PDB entry 8UZT | X-ray diffraction, 1.90 A resolution | chains C and D of the 5 polymer chains in the assembly

[Chain C (and D)]
Name: Single-stranded DNA-binding protein, mitochondrial
Source organism: Homo sapiens
Notes: chain D of this document is another copy of the same molecule, construct and numbering; everything in this record applies to it too
UniProtKB: Q04837 (SSBP_HUMAN); residues 17-148 here = UniProt positions 17-148
Chain sequence (154 residues; numbered -5 to 148; the number before each row is that of its first residue; numbers below 1 keep their minus sign (Met-5 is residue -5)):
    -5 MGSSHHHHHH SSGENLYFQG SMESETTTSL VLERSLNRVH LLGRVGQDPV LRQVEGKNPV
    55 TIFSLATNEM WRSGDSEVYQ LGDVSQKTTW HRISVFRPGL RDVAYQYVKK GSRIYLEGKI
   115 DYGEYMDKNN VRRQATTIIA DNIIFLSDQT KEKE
Unresolved in the structure: -5 to 25, 68-76, 142-148 (chain D: -5 to 21, 47-51, 67-76, 144-148)
Sequence notes: initiating methionine (-5); expression tag (-4 to 16)

[Interface between chain C and chain D]
Contacting residue pairs (64; chain C residue first):
  Leu26(C) - Met64(D)
  Glu27(C) - Arg38(D)  salt bridge
  Glu27(C) - Arg107(D)  salt bridge
  Arg28(C) - Arg107(D)  hydrogen bond (backbone-side chain)
  Ser29(C) - Leu36(D)
  Ser29(C) - Thr61(D)
  Ser29(C) - Asn62(D)  hydrogen bond (side chain-backbone)
  Leu30(C) - His34(D)
  Leu30(C) - Leu35(D)
  Leu30(C) - Leu36(D)  hydrogen bond (backbone-backbone)
  Leu30(C) - Thr61(D)
  Asn31(C) - His34(D)
  Asn31(C) - Leu35(D)
  Asn31(C) - Thr61(D)
  Asn31(C) - His85(D)
  Arg32(C) - Val33(D)
  Arg32(C) - His34(D)  hydrogen bond (backbone-backbone)
  Val33(C) - Arg32(D)
  Val33(C) - Ile114(D)  hydrophobic
  His34(C) - Leu30(D)
  His34(C) - Asn31(D)
  His34(C) - Arg32(D)  hydrogen bond (backbone-backbone)
  His34(C) - His34(D)
  Leu35(C) - Leu30(D)
  Leu35(C) - Asn31(D)
  Leu36(C) - Ser29(D)  hydrogen bond (backbone-side chain)
  Leu36(C) - Leu30(D)  hydrogen bond (backbone-backbone)
  Arg38(C) - Glu27(D)  salt bridge
  Thr61(C) - Ser29(D)
  Thr61(C) - Leu30(D)
  Thr61(C) - Asn31(D)
  Asn62(C) - Ser29(D)  hydrogen bond (backbone-side chain)
  Glu63(C) - Leu24(D)
  Met64(C) - Ser23(D)
  Met64(C) - Leu24(D)
  Met64(C) - Val25(D)  hydrogen bond (backbone-backbone)
  Trp65(C) - Ser23(D)
  Arg66(C) - Thr22(D)
  Arg66(C) - Ser23(D)
  Lys81(C) - Asp115(D)  salt bridge
  Thr83(C) - Ile114(D)
  Thr83(C) - Tyr116(D)
  Trp84(C) - Tyr116(D)
  His85(C) - Asn31(D)
  His85(C) - Tyr116(D)  hydrogen bond
  Arg107(C) - Glu27(D)  salt bridge
  Arg107(C) - Arg28(D)  hydrogen bond (side chain-backbone)
  Lys113(C) - Glu63(D)  salt bridge
  Ile114(C) - Val33(D)  hydrophobic
  Ile114(C) - Ile114(D)  hydrophobic
  Ile114(C) - Ile132(D)  hydrophobic
  Asp115(C) - Lys81(D)  salt bridge
  Tyr116(C) - Thr83(D)
  Tyr116(C) - Trp84(D)
  Tyr116(C) - His85(D)  hydrogen bond
  Tyr116(C) - Thr130(D)
  Tyr116(C) - Ile132(D)
  Arg127(C) - Arg127(D)
  Ala129(C) - Gln128(D)
  Thr130(C) - Tyr116(D)
  Thr130(C) - Gln128(D)  hydrogen bond (backbone-side chain)
  Thr130(C) - Thr130(D)  hydrogen bond
  Ile132(C) - Ile114(D)  hydrophobic
  Ile132(C) - Tyr116(D)
Other interface residues (no listed pair), chain C (37 interface residues in all): Gly37, Ala60, Tyr109, Tyr119, Asp121, Gln128
Other interface residues (no listed pair), chain D (35 interface residues in all): Leu26, Trp65, Tyr109, Lys113

[In short]
Chain C and chain D form an interface of 37 and 35 residues respectively; the contacts include 14 hydrogen
bonds and 7 salt bridges. Among the polar pairs are Glu27(C)-Arg38(D), Glu27(C)-Arg107(D) and
Lys81(C)-Asp115(D).
Both chains are Single-stranded DNA-binding protein, mitochondrial (Homo sapiens). Entry 8UZT (Mitochondrial
single-stranded binding protein bound to DNA) was determined by X-ray diffraction.
